7EMY - chains A and B; structure by electron microscopy, 2.97 A resolution.

[Chain A (and B)]
Name: Dihydroaeruginoic acid synthetase
Organism: Pseudomonas aeruginosa PAO1
Notes: chain B of this document is another copy of the same molecule, construct and numbering; everything in this record applies to it too
UniProtKB: G3XCV2 (G3XCV2_PSEAE); residues 1-1438 here = UniProt positions 1-1438
Chain sequence (1455 residues; numbered 1 to 1455; the number before each row is that of its first residue):
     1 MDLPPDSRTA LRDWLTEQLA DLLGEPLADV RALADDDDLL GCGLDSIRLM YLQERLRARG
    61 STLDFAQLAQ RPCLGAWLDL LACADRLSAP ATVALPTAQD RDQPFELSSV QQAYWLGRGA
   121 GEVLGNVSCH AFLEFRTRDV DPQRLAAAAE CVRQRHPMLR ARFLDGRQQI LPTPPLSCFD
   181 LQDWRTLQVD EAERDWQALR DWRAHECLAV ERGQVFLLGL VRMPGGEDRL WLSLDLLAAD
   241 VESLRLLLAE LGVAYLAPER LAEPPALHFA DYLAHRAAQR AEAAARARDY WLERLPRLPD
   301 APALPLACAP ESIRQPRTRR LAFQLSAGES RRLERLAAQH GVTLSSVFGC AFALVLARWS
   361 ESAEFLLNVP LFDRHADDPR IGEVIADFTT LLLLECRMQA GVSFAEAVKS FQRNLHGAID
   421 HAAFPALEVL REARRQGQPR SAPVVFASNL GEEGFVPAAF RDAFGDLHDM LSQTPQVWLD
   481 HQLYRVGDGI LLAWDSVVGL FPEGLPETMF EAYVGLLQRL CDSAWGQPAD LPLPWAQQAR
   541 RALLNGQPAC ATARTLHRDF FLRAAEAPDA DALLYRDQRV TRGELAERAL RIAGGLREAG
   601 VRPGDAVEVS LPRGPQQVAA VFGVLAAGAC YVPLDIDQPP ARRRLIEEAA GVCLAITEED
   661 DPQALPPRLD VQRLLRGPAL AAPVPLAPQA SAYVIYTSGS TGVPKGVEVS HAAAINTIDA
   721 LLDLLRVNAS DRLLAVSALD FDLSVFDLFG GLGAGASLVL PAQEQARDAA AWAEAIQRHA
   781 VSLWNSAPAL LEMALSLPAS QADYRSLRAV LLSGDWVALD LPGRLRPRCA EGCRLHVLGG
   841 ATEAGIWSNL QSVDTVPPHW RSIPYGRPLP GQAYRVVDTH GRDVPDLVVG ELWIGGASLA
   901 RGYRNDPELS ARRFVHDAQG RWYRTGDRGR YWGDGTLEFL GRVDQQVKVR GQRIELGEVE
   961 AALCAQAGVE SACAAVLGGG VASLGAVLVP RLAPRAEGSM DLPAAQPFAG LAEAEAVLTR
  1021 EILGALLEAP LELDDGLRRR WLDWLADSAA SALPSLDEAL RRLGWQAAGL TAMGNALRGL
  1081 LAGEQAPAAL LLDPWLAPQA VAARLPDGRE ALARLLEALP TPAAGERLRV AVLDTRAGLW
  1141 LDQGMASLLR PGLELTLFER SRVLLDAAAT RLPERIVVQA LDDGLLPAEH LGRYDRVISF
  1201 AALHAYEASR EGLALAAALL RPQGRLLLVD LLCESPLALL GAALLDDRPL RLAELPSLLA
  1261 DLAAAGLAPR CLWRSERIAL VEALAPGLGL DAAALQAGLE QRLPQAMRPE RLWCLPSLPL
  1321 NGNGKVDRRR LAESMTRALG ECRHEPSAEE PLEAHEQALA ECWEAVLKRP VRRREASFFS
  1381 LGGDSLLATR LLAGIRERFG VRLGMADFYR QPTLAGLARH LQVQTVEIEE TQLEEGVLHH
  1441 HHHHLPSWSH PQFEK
Disordered / not traced: 1-6, 1341-1455
Glycans and other covalent adducts: 4'-phosphopantetheine (PNS) linked to Ser-46
Construct notes: expression tag (1439-1455)
Metal / ion sites: Mg2+: Gln-946 (together with adenosine monophosphate)
Ligand contacts:
  - adenosine monophosphate / cysteine: Phe-741, Asp-742, Leu-743, Ser-813, Gly-814, Asp-815, Trp-816, Val-817, Val-837, Leu-838, Gly-839, Gly-840, Ala-841, Thr-842, Glu-843, Ile-846, Trp-847, Tyr-865, Asp-927, Phe-939, Arg-942, Gln-946, Lys-948, Arg-953
  - 4'-phosphopantetheine / 2-hydroxybenzoic acid: Asp-45, Ile-47, Met-50, Tyr-114, Cys-129, His-130, Ala-131, Leu-236, Asp-240, Val-241, Thr-343, Ser-345, Ser-346, Val-369, Pro-370, Leu-371, Phe-372, Thr-389, Leu-415, His-416, Ile-419, Phe-446, Ala-447, Ser-448, Asn-449, Met-470, Ser-472, Gln-473, Thr-474, Asp-480, Gln-482, Tyr-484
UniProt features mapped onto this chain:
  - modified residue (O-(pantetheine 4'-phosphoryl)serine): Ser-46, Ser-1385
From the paper describing this entry:
  - binding site for 4'-phosphopantetheine: Tyr-114, Asp-240, Pro-370, Ser-448
  - binding site for 2-hydroxybenzoic acid: Cys-129, His-130, Ala-131, Leu-236, Met-470, Gln-473, Tyr-484
  - mutagenesis - Y114A, N368A, S472A, T474A, Q482A: decreased catalytic activity on heterocyclic product
  - mutagenesis - D480A: abolished catalytic activity (peptide formation activity)
  - mutagenesis - F372A: decreased catalytic activity
  - conformationally variable residues (loop rearrangement, side-chain flip): Arg-435 to Val-444, Phe-741, Arg-942, Arg-1328, Arg-1329
  - catalytic residues: His-1204, Glu-1234 (proposed by the authors, not directly observed)
  - self-association interface (contacts with another copy of this molecule): Pro-534 to Gly-546
  - catalytic residues: Thr-474, Asp-480, Gln-482

[Interface between chain A and chain B]
Pairs across the interface - 92 pairs, chain A then chain B:
  Phe-323(A) with Ala-687(B), hydrophobic; Gln-689(B)
  Ser-326(A) with Pro-603(B); Gly-604(B)
  Ala-327(A) with Arg-602(B)
  Glu-329(A) with Arg-901(B), salt bridge
  Arg-332(A) with Glu-708(B), salt bridge; Arg-901(B); Arg-904(B), hydrogen bond (side chain-backbone); Asn-905(B)
  Arg-335(A) with Asn-905(B)
  Asp-488(A) with Arg-602(B), salt bridge
  Gln-518(A) with Gln-689(B), hydrogen bond (side chain-backbone); Ala-690(B); Arg-901(B)
  Arg-519(A) with His-916(B), hydrogen bond; Arg-921(B)
  Asp-522(A) with Glu-708(B); Arg-901(B), salt bridge; Tyr-903(B); Pro-907(B); Ser-910(B), hydrogen bond (backbone-side chain)
  Ser-523(A) with Pro-907(B); Ser-910(B); Ala-911(B), hydrogen bond (side chain-backbone)
  Ala-524(A) with Pro-907(B), hydrogen bond (backbone-backbone)
  Gln-527(A) with His-916(B)
  Pro-528(A) with His-916(B)
  Pro-532(A) with Gly-920(B)
  Trp-535(A) with Asn-545(B); Gly-871(B), hydrogen bond (side chain-backbone); Gln-872(B); Ala-873(B), hydrophobic; Gly-896(B); Ala-897(B); Gln-919(B); Trp-922(B), hydrophobic
  Gln-538(A) with Gln-919(B), hydrogen bond (side chain-backbone); Gly-920(B)
  Ala-539(A) with Gly-546(B)
  Ala-542(A) with Ala-542(B)
  Leu-543(A) with Leu-543(B); Gly-546(B); Gln-547(B)
  Asn-545(A) with Trp-535(B)
  Gly-546(A) with Ala-539(B); Leu-543(B)
  Gln-547(A) with Leu-543(B)
  Arg-602(A) with Ala-327(B); Asp-488(B), salt bridge
  Pro-603(A) with Ser-326(B); Ala-327(B)
  Gly-604(A) with Ser-326(B)
  Ala-687(A) with Phe-323(B), hydrophobic
  Gln-689(A) with Phe-323(B); Val-514(B); Gln-518(B), hydrogen bond (backbone-side chain)
  Ala-690(A) with Gln-518(B)
  Glu-708(A) with Arg-332(B), salt bridge; Asp-522(B)
  Gly-871(A) with Trp-535(B), hydrogen bond (backbone-side chain)
  Gln-872(A) with Trp-535(B)
  Ala-873(A) with Trp-535(B), hydrophobic
  Gly-896(A) with Trp-535(B)
  Ala-897(A) with Trp-535(B)
  Arg-901(A) with Glu-329(B), salt bridge; Arg-332(B); Gln-518(B); Asp-522(B), salt bridge
  Tyr-903(A) with Asp-522(B)
  Arg-904(A) with Arg-332(B), hydrogen bond (backbone-side chain)
  Asn-905(A) with Arg-332(B); Arg-335(B)
  Pro-907(A) with Asp-522(B); Ser-523(B); Ala-524(B), hydrogen bond (backbone-backbone)
  Ser-910(A) with Asp-522(B), hydrogen bond (side chain-backbone); Ser-523(B)
  Ala-911(A) with Ser-523(B), hydrogen bond (backbone-side chain); Ala-524(B), hydrophobic
  His-916(A) with Arg-519(B), hydrogen bond; Gln-527(B); Pro-528(B)
  Asp-917(A) with Ala-918(B)
  Ala-918(A) with Asp-917(B); Gln-919(B)
  Gln-919(A) with Trp-535(B); Gln-538(B), hydrogen bond (backbone-side chain); Ala-918(B)
  Gly-920(A) with Pro-532(B)
  Arg-921(A) with Arg-519(B)
  Trp-922(A) with Trp-535(B), hydrophobic
Interface residues without a listed pair, chain A (58 interface residues in all): Glu-511, Val-514, Arg-540, Pro-548, Asp-605, Ser-691, Gly-902, Asp-906, Glu-908
Interface residues without a listed pair, chain B (58 interface residues in all): Leu-336, Glu-511, Arg-540, Pro-548, Ser-691, Gly-902, Asp-906, Glu-908

[Overview]
Chain A and chain B each contribute 58 residues to their interface, with 16 hydrogen bonds and 8 salt bridges.
Polar contacts include Glu-329(A)/Arg-901(B), Arg-332(A)/Glu-708(B) and Asp-488(A)/Arg-602(B). The paper
reports catalytic residues His-1204(A), Glu-1234(A) and Thr-474(A) among others; Y114A, N368A and S472A of
chain A, among others, reduce catalytic activity on heterocyclic product; 7 substitutions were tested in all.
Chain A and chain B are both Dihydroaeruginoic acid synthetase (Pseudomonas aeruginosa PAO1); the structure,
Pyochelin synthetase, a dimeric nonribosomal peptide synthetase elongation module, was determined by electron
microscopy (same publication as 7EN1 and 7EN2).
